PDB entry 7MBY | electron microscopy, 2.44 A resolution | chains B and A of the 5 polymer chains in the assembly

== Chain B ==
Name: Guanine nucleotide-binding protein G(I)/G(S)/G(T) subunit beta-1
Source organism: Rattus norvegicus
UniProt: P54311 (GBB1_RAT); residues 1-340 here = UniProt positions 1-340
Sequence (340 residues; row label = number of the first residue in the row):
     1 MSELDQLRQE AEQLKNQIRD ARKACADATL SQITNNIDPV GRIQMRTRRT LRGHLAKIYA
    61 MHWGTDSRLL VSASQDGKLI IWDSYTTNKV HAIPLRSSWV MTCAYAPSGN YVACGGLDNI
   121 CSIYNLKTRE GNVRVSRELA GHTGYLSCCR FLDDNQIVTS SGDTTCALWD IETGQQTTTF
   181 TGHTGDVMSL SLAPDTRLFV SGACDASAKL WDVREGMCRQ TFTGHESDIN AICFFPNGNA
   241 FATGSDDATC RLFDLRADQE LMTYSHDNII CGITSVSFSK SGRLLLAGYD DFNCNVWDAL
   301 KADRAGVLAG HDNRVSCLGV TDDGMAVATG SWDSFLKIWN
Disordered / not traced: 1
Curated features (UniProtKB/Swiss-Prot):
  - modified residue: Ser2 (N-acetylserine), His266 (Phosphohistidine)

== Chain A ==
Name: Guanine nucleotide-binding protein G(i) subunit alpha-1, Guanine nucleotide-binding protein G(s) subunit alpha isoforms short, with certain residues mutated to match Guanine nucleotide-binding protein G(q) subunit
Source organism: Homo sapiens
UniProt: chimeric construct of P63096, P63092: residues 9-37 from P63096 (GNAI1_HUMAN) positions 2-30 (UniProt number = residue number - 7); residues 38-195 from P63092 positions 38-64 (offset varies); residues 204-394 from P63092 positions 204-394 (same numbers)
Sequence (253 residues; each row starts with the number of its first residue; note: 141 numbers in that range are skipped by the numbering (no residue carries them; nothing is unmodelled there)):
     1 HHHHHHHHGC TLSAEDKAAV ERSKMIDRNL REDGEKARRT LRLLLLGADN SGKSTIVKQ
   191 MRILHGGSGG SGGTSGIFET KFQVDKVNFH MFDVGGQRDE RRKWIQCFND VTAIIFVVDS
   251 SDYN
   265 RLQEALNDFK SIWNNRWLRT ISVILFLNKQ DLLAEKVLAG KSKIEDYFPE FARYTTPEDA
   325 TPEPGEDPRV TRAKYFIRKE FVDISTASGD GRHICYPHFT CAVDTENARR IFNDCKDIIL
   385 QMNLREYNLV
Disordered / not traced: 1-17, 191-206, 226-230, 304-305, 321-329
Differences from the reference sequence: expression tag (1-8); engineered mutation Arg39 (Ala in P63092), Leu41 (His in P63092), Lys343 (Asp in P63092), Val346 (Leu in P63092), Asp347 (Arg in P63092), Ile358 (Tyr in P63092), Lys380 (Arg in P63092), Leu384 (Gln in P63092), Gln385 (Arg in P63092), Asn387 (His in P63092), Glu390 (Gln in P63092), Asn392 (Glu in P63092), Val394 (Leu in P63092); conflict Asp49 (Gly in P63092), Asn50 (Glu in P63092), Asp249 (Ala in P63092), Asp252 (Ser in P63092), Asp272 (Leu in P63092), Ala372 (Ile in P63092), Ile375 (Val in P63092); linker (196-203)
Curated features (UniProtKB/Swiss-Prot):
  - lipidation: Gly9 (N-myristoyl glycine), Cys10 (S-palmitoyl cysteine)
Reported in the primary citation:
  - conformationally variable residues (helix shift): Leu393

== How chain B and chain A interact ==
Pairs across the interface - 32 pairs, chain B then chain A:
  Gly53(B) - Leu30(A)
  Leu55(B) - Leu30(A)
  Leu55(B) - Gly34(A)
  Lys57(B) - Gln236(A)  hydrogen bond (side chain-backbone)
  Lys57(B) - Cys237(A)
  Lys57(B) - Asn239(A)  hydrogen bond
  Tyr59(B) - Gln236(A)  hydrogen bond (side chain-backbone)
  Tyr59(B) - Cys237(A)
  Gln75(B) - Cys237(A)
  Lys78(B) - Asp33(A)  salt bridge
  Ile80(B) - Leu30(A)  hydrophobic
  Asn88(B) - Ser23(A)
  Lys89(B) - Ser23(A)  hydrogen bond
  Lys89(B) - Ile26(A)
  Val90(B) - Arg22(A)  hydrogen bond (backbone-side chain)
  Val90(B) - Ile26(A)
  His91(B) - Arg22(A)
  Ala92(B) - Ile26(A)  hydrophobic
  Trp99(B) - Arg42(A)
  Trp99(B) - Phe222(A)  hydrophobic
  Trp99(B) - Cys237(A)
  Trp99(B) - Phe238(A)  hydrophobic
  Leu117(B) - Trp234(A)  hydrophobic
  Leu117(B) - Phe238(A)  hydrophobic
  Tyr145(B) - Lys233(A)
  Cys204(B) - Lys233(A)
  Asp228(B) - Lys233(A)
  Asn230(B) - Lys233(A)  hydrogen bond
  Asp246(B) - Lys233(A)  salt bridge
  Asp290(B) - Trp281(A)
  Arg314(B) - Trp281(A)
  Trp332(B) - Asn239(A)
Interface residues without a listed pair, chain B (25 interface residues in all): Thr87, Met101, Met188
Interface residues without a listed pair, chain A (19 interface residues in all): Ala19, Val20, Asp27, Arg31

== Summary ==
The interface between chain B and chain A involves 25 residues on one side and 19 on the other; the contacts
include 6 hydrogen bonds and 2 salt bridges. Polar pairs include Lys78(B)-Asp33(A), Asp246(B)-Lys233(A) and
Lys57(B)-Gln236(A). The paper reports conformational variability at Leu393(A).
Chain B is Guanine nucleotide-binding protein G(I)/G(S)/G(T) subunit beta-1 (Rattus norvegicus) and chain A is
Guanine nucleotide-binding protein G(i) subunit alpha-1, Guanine nucleotide-binding protein G(s) subunit alpha
isoforms short, with certain residues mutated to match Guanine nucleotide-binding protein G(q) subunit (Homo
sapiens); the structure, Human Cholecystokinin 1 receptor (CCK1R) Gq chimera (mGsqi) complex, was determined
by electron microscopy, deposited together with 7MBX.
